Entry 5LOV (X-ray diffraction, 2.40 A resolution); this record covers chains B and C of the 6 polymer chains in the assembly.

# Chain B
Molecule: Tubulin beta-2B chain
Source organism: Bos taurus
UniProt: Q6B856 (TBB2B_BOVIN); the author numbering skips numbers that UniProt does not, so the offset changes along the chain: 1-42 = UniProt 1-42; 45-360 = UniProt 43-358; 369-455 = UniProt 359-445
Amino-acid sequence (445 residues; row label = number of the first residue in the row; note: 10 numbers in that range are skipped by the numbering (no residue carries them; nothing is unmodelled there)):
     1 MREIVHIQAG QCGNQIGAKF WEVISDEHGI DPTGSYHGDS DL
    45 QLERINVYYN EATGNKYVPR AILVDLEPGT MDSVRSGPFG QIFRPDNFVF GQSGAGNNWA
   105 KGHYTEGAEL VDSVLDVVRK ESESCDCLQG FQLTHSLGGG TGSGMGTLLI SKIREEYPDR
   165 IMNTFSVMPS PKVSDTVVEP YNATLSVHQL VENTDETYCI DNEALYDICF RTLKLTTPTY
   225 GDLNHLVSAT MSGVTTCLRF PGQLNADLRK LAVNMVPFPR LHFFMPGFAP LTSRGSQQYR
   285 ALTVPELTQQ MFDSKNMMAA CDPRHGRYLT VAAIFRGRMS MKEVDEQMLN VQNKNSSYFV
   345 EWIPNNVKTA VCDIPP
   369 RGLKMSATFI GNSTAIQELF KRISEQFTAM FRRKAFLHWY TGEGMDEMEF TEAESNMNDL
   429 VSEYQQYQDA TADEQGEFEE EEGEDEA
Disordered / not traced: 278-286, 437-455
Metal / ion sites: Mg2+: Q11 (shared with E254(C) of chain C)
Small-molecule neighbours:
  - dz 2384 (71E): K176, V177, S178, D179, N206, Y210, P222, T223, Y224, G225, L227
  - GDP (guanosine-5'-diphosphate): G10, Q11, C12, Q15, I16, D69, N101, S140, G142, G143, G144, T145, G146, S147, V171, D179, E183, N206, L209, Y224, L227, N228
Curated features (UniProtKB/Swiss-Prot):
  - motif: M1 to I4 (MREI motif)
  - binding site (GTP): Q11, E71, S140, G144, T145, G146, N206, N228
  - binding site (Mg(2+)): E71
  - modified residue: S40 (Phosphoserine), T57 (Phosphothreonine), K60 (N6-acetyllysine), S174 (Phosphoserine), T287 (Phosphothreonine), T292 (Phosphothreonine), R320 (Omega-N-methylarginine), E448 (5-glutamyl polyglutamate)
  - cross-link (Glycyl lysine isopeptide (Lys-Gly)): K60 (interchain with G-Cter in ubiquitin), K326 (interchain with G-Cter in ubiquitin)
Reported in the primary citation:
  - binding site for dz 2384: Y224

# Chain C
Molecule: Tubulin alpha-1B chain
Source organism: Bos taurus
UniProt: P81947 (TBA1B_BOVIN); numbering as in UniProt (aligned over 1-451)
Amino-acid sequence (451 residues; row label = number of the first residue in the row):
     1 MRECISIHVG QAGVQIGNAC WELYCLEHGI QPDGQMPSDK TIGGGDDSFN TFFSETGAGK
    61 HVPRAVFVDL EPTVIDEVRT GTYRQLFHPE QLITGKEDAA NNYARGHYTI GKEIIDLVLD
   121 RIRKLADQCT GLQGFLVFHS FGGGTGSGFT SLLMERLSVD YGKKSKLEFS IYPAPQVSTA
   181 VVEPYNSILT THTTLEHSDC AFMVDNEAIY DICRRNLDIE RPTYTNLNRL ISQIVSSITA
   241 SLRFDGALNV DLTEFQTNLV PYPRIHFPLA TYAPVISAEK AYHEQLSVAE ITNACFEPAN
   301 QMVKCDPRHG KYMACCLLYR GDVVPKDVNA AIATIKTKRS IQFVDWCPTG FKVGINYQPP
   361 TVVPGGDLAK VQRAVCMLSN TTAIAEAWAR LDHKFDLMYA KRAFVHWYVG EGMEEGEFSE
   421 AREDMAALEK DYEEVGVDSV EGEGEEEGEE Y
Disordered / not traced: 340-342, 441-451
Metal / ion sites: Mg2+: E254 (shared with Q11(B) of chain B)
Small-molecule neighbours:
  - dz 2384 (71E): L248, V324, P325, V328, N329, I332, A333, K336, F351, V353, I355
  - GTP (guanosine-5'-triphosphate): G10, Q11, A12, Q15, I16, D69, D98, A99, A100, N101, S140, G142, G143, G144, T145, G146, I171, P173, V177, S178, T179, E183, N206, Y224, L227, N228, I231

# How chain B and chain C interact
Contacting residue pairs (47):
  S77(B) with A247(C)
  Q96(B) with M1(C); R2(C), hydrogen bond (backbone-side chain)
  S97(B) with R2(C)
  G100(B) with T257(C), hydrogen bond (backbone-side chain)
  N101(B) with E254(C); K352(C), hydrogen bond
  K176(B) with K336(C), hydrogen bond (backbone-side chain)
  S178(B) with K336(C); T349(C); F351(C)
  D179(B) with G350(C); F351(C), hydrogen bond (backbone-backbone)
  T180(B) with N258(C)
  V181(B) with N258(C), hydrogen bond (backbone-side chain); M313(C); C347(C), hydrophobic; P348(C)
  P184(B) with P348(C), hydrophobic
  T221(B) with K326(C); A330(C)
  P222(B) with N329(C), hydrogen bond (backbone-side chain)
  A397(B) with W346(C)
  M398(B) with W346(C), hydrogen bond (backbone-backbone); C347(C), hydrophobic; P348(C)
  R401(B) with Y262(C), hydrogen bond (backbone-side chain); W346(C); E434(C), hydrogen bond (side chain-backbone); V437(C), hydrogen bond (side chain-backbone); S439(C), hydrogen bond
  K402(B) with Y262(C)
  A403(B) with P261(C); Y262(C); W346(C), hydrophobic
  F404(B) with T257(C); N258(C); V260(C); P261(C), hydrogen bond (backbone-backbone); N380(C)
  H406(B) with V260(C), hydrogen bond (side chain-backbone); P261(C); Y262(C); P263(C)
  W407(B) with Q256(C); T257(C), hydrogen bond (side chain-backbone); V260(C), hydrogen bond (side chain-backbone)
Other interface residues (no listed pair), chain B (26 interface residues in all): E71, V182, T223, Q394, L405
Other interface residues (no listed pair), chain C (32 interface residues in all): T253, L259, A314, V435, D438

# Summary
26 residues of chain B face 32 of chain C across their interface, with 16 hydrogen bonds. Among the polar
pairs are Q96(B)-R2(C), G100(B)-T257(C) and N101(B)-K352(C). Dz 2384 is bound between chain B and chain C.
Bound to chain B: GDP. Ligands of chain C: GTP. From the paper: a binding site for dz 2384 at Y224(B).
Chain B is Tubulin beta-2B chain and chain C is Tubulin alpha-1B chain, both from Bos taurus; the structure,
DZ-2384 tubulin complex, was determined by X-ray diffraction.
